PDB entry 3HDI | X-ray diffraction, 2.70 A resolution | chains B and C of the 4 polymer chains in the assembly

# Chain B
Name: Processing protease
Organism: Bacillus halodurans C-125
UniProtKB: Q9KA85 (Q9KA85_BACHD); numbering as in UniProt (aligned over 1-413)
Amino-acid sequence (421 residues; numbered 1 to 421; the number before each row is that of its first residue):
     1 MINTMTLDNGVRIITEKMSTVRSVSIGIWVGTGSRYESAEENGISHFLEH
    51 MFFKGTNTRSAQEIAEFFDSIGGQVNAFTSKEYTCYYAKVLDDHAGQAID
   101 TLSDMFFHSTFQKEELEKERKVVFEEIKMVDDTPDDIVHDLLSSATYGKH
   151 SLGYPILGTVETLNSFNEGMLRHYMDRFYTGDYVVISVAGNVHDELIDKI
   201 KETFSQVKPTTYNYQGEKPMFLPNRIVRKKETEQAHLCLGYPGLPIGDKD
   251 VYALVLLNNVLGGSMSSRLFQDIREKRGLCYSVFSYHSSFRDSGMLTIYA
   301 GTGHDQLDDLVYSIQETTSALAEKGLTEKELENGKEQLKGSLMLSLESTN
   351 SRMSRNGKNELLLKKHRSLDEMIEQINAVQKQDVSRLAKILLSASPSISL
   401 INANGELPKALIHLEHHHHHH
Unresolved in the structure: 1, 416-421
Differences from the reference sequence: expression tag (414-421)
Bound ions: Co2+: His46, His50, Glu126 (shared with 1 residue of chain D)
What the authors report for this chain:
  - catalytic residues: Glu49 (proposed by the authors, not directly observed)
  - catalytic residues: Arg274, Tyr281
  - mutagenesis - Y281F (at least 2000-fold): abolished catalytic activity on substrate-V
  - mutagenesis - E49Q (200-fold), M343D (20-fold): decreased catalytic activity
  - specificity-determining residues: Phe78 (proposed by the authors, not directly observed)
  - binding site for Synthetic peptide (chain C): Arg274, Tyr281

# Chain C
Name: Synthetic peptide
Amino-acid sequence (17 residues; each row starts with the number of its first residue):
     1 AAAAAAAAAAAAAAAAA
Unresolved in the structure: 1-3
Bound ions: Co2+: Ala14 (shared with 3 residues of chain A)

# Interface between chain B and chain C
Residue-residue contacts (9):
  Phe270(B) with Ala16(C), hydrophobic
  Arg274(B) with Ala15(C), hydrogen bond (side chain-backbone); Ala16(C); Ala17(C)
  Tyr281(B) with Ala14(C); Ala15(C); Ala16(C); Ala17(C)
  Ser282(B) with Ala17(C)
Other interface residues (no listed pair), chain B (5 interface residues in all): Val283

# In short
Chain B and chain C form an interface of 5 and 4 residues respectively, with 1 hydrogen bond. The
hydrogen-bonded pair is Arg274(B)-Ala15(C). His46(B), His50(B) and Glu126(B) coordinate Co2+. The paper
reports catalytic residues Glu49(B), Arg274(B) and Tyr281(B); E49Q and M343D of chain B reduce catalytic
activity.
Chain B is Processing protease (Bacillus halodurans C-125) and chain C is Synthetic peptide; the structure,
Crystal structure of Bacillus halodurans metallo peptidase, was determined by X-ray diffraction.
